6IRO - chains A and I of the 11 polymer chains in the assembly; structure by electron microscopy, 3.40 A resolution.

Chain A:
Protein: Histone H3
Source organism: Xenopus laevis
UniProt: A0A310TTQ1 (A0A310TTQ1_XENLA); residues 1-135 here correspond to UniProt positions 2-136 (UniProt number = residue number + 1)
Chain sequence (135 residues; each row starts with the number of its first residue):
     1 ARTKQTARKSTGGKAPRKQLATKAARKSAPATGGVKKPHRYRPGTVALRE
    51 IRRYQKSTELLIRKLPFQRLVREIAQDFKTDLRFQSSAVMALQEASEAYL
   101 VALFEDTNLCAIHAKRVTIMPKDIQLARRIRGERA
Disordered / not traced: 1-36, 135

Chain I:
Molecule: 167-nt DNA strand
Source organism: Escherichia coli K-12
Sequence (167 nucleotides; row label = number of the first residue in the row):
     1 CTCGAGAATCCCGGTGCCGAGGCCGCTCAATTGGTCGTAGACAGCTCTAG
    51 CACCGCTTAAACGCACGTACGCGCTGTCCCCCGCGTTTTAACCGCCAAGG
   101 GGATTACTCCCTAGTCTCCAGGCACGTGTCAGATATATACATCCGATAGC
   151 TTGTCGAGAAGTACTAG
Disordered / not traced: 1, 148-167

Chain A / chain I interface:
Pairs across the interface (24):
  Arg40(A) with DG83(I), hydrogen bond to the sugar; DC84(I), hydrogen bond to the sugar
  Tyr41(A) with DA7(I), phosphate contact; DA8(I), sugar contact; DC84(I), phosphate contact
  Arg42(A) with DG83(I), phosphate contact
  Pro43(A) with DG83(I), phosphate contact
  Gly44(A) with DC82(I), phosphate contact; DG83(I), hydrogen bond to the phosphate
  Thr45(A) with DG83(I), phosphate contact
  Val46(A) with DG83(I), phosphate contact; DC84(I), phosphate contact
  Ala47(A) with DG83(I), phosphate contact
  Arg49(A) with DA8(I), phosphate contact; DT9(I), phosphate contact
  Lys56(A) with DC10(I), salt bridge to the phosphate
  Arg63(A) with DA91(I), hydrogen bond to the phosphate; DC92(I), salt bridge to the phosphate
  Lys64(A) with DC92(I), salt bridge to the phosphate
  Leu65(A) with DC92(I), phosphate contact
  Pro66(A) with DA91(I), phosphate contact
  Arg69(A) with DA91(I), salt bridge to the phosphate
  Arg83(A) with DG101(I), hydrogen bond to the sugar
  Lys115(A) with DG73(I), salt bridge to the phosphate
Also at the interface, not in a pair above, chain A (18 interface residues in all): His39
Also at the interface, not in a pair above, chain I (13 interface residues in all): DG100, DG102

In short:
Chain A and chain I form an interface of 18 and 13 residues respectively; the contacts include 5 hydrogen
bonds and 5 salt bridges. Among the polar pairs are Arg40(A)-DG83(I), Arg40(A)-DC84(I) and Arg83(A)-DG101(I).
Chain A is Histone H3 (Xenopus laevis) and chain I is a 167-nt DNA strand (Escherichia coli K-12); the
structure, the crosslinked complex of ISWI-nucleosome in the ADP-bound state, was determined by electron
microscopy together with 6JYL and 6K1P from the same study.
